1HTW - chain A; structure by X-ray diffraction, 1.70 A resolution.

# Chain A
Protein: HI0065
Source organism: Haemophilus influenzae
UniProtKB: P44492 (Y065_HAEIN); numbering as in UniProt (aligned over 1-158)
Chain sequence (158 residues; each row starts with the number of its first residue):
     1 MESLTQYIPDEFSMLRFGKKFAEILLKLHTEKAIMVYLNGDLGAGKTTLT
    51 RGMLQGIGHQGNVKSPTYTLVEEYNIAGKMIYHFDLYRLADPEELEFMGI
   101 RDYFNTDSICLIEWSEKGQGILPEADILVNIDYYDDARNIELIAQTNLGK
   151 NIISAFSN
Curated features (UniProtKB/Swiss-Prot):
  - binding site (ATP): E11, G43 to T48, D136
  - binding site (Mg(2+)): T47, E113
Metal / ion sites: Na+: L38, N39, I112, S115; Mg2+ site 1 near G40 (its only coordinating residue here); Mg2+ site 2: T47, E113 (together with ADP)
Residues lining bound ligands: ADP (adenosine-5'-diphosphate): I8, D10, E11, M14, D41, L42, G43, A44, G45, K46, T47, T48, E113, D136, A137, R138

# In short
Bound to chain A: ADP. The Na+ site is built by L38, N39, I112 and S115. The Mg2+ site 2 is built by T47 and
E113. From UniProt: 8 ATP-binding residues and Mg2+-binding residues T47 and E113.
Chain A is HI0065 (Haemophilus influenzae); the structure, Complex of HI0065 with ADP and magnesium, was
determined by X-ray diffraction, deposited together with 1FL9.
